8GSV - chains A and M of the 24 polymer chains in the assembly; structure by X-ray diffraction, 2.20 A resolution.

== Chain A (and M) ==
Protein: Bcl-2 homologous antagonist/killer
From: Homo sapiens
Notes: chain M of this document is another copy of the same molecule, construct and numbering; everything in this record applies to it too
Reference sequence: Q16611 (BAK_HUMAN); residue numbers follow UniProt; this construct covers 23-185
Sequence (166 residues; numbered 20 to 185; the number before each row is that of its first residue):
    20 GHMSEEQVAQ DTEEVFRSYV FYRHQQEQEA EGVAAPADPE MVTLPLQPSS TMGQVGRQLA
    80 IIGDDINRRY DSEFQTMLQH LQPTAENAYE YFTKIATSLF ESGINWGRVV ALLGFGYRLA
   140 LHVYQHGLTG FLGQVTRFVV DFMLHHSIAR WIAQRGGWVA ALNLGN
Not modelled in the structure: 20-21, 50-55, 183-185 (chain M: 20-21, 49-55, 184-185)
Sequence notes: expression tag (20-22); engineered mutation Ser-166 (Cys in Q16611)
UniProt features mapped onto this chain:
  - motif: Val-74 to Arg-88 (BH3), Ser-117 to Tyr-136 (BH1), Arg-169 to Gly-184 (BH2)
  - binding site (Zn(2+)): Asp-160, His-164
  - mutagenesis: His-164 (H164A: Strongly reduced zinc binding and homodimerization)
What the authors report for this chain:
  - conformationally variable residues (helix shift, side-chain flip): Arg-42, Glu-46, Asp-84 to Arg-88, Tyr-89 to Leu-100, Arg-137

== How chain A and chain M interact ==
Contacting residue pairs (13; chain A residue first):
  Asp-84(A) / Ser-23(M)  hydrogen bond
  Asp-84(A) / Glu-25(M)
  Asp-84(A) / Gln-26(M)
  Asp-84(A) / Gln-29(M)  hydrogen bond (backbone-side chain)
  Ile-85(A) / Ser-23(M)
  Ile-85(A) / Glu-25(M)
  Arg-87(A) / Gln-29(M)
  Arg-88(A) / Glu-25(M)  salt bridge
  Arg-88(A) / Leu-163(M)
  Arg-88(A) / His-164(M)  hydrogen bond
  Tyr-89(A) / Glu-25(M)
  Ser-91(A) / Arg-156(M)  hydrogen bond
  Glu-92(A) / His-164(M)  salt bridge

== Overview ==
Chain A and chain M each contribute 7 residues to their interface, with 4 hydrogen bonds and 2 salt bridges.
Among the polar pairs are Arg-88(A)/Glu-25(M), Glu-92(A)/His-164(M) and Asp-84(A)/Ser-23(M). Curated
annotation (UniProt) lists Zn2+-binding residues Asp-160(A) and His-164(A) and one mutagenesis site on chain
A. The paper reports conformational variability at Arg-42(A), Glu-46(A) and Asp-84(A) among others.
Chain A and chain M are both Bcl-2 homologous antagonist/killer (Homo sapiens); the structure, Crystal
structure of human BAK in complex with the Pxt1 BH3 domain, was determined by X-ray diffraction.
